PDB entry 1P7D | X-ray diffraction, 2.95 A resolution | chains D and A of the 3 polymer chains in the assembly

# Chain D
Molecule: 26-nt DNA strand
Sequence (26 nucleotides; row label = number of the first residue in the row):
    14 TTTGCGAAGCAAAAAAGTTGGCATTG

# Chain A
Molecule: Integrase
From: Enterobacteria phage lambda
UniProt: P03700 (VINT_LAMBD); residue numbers follow UniProt; this construct covers 74-356
Amino-acid sequence (283 residues; each row starts with the number of its first residue):
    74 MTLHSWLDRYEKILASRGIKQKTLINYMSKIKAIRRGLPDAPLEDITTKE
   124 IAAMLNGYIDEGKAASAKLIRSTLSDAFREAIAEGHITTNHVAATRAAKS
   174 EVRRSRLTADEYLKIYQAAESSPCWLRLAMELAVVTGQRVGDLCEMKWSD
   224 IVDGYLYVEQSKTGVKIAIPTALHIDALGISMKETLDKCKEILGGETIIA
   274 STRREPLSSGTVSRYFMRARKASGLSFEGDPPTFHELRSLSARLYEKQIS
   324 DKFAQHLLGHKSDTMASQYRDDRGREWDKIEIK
Not modelled in the structure: 117-119
Construct notes: modified residue (342)
Modified positions: Tyr342 (o-phosphotyrosine; PTR)
Curated features (UniProtKB/Swiss-Prot):
  - active site: Arg212, Lys235, His308, Arg311, His333, Tyr342 (O-(3'-phospho-DNA)-tyrosine intermediate)

# Interface between chain D and chain A
Pairs across the interface (44; chain D residue first):
  DT14(D) - His333(A)  salt bridge to the phosphate
  DT14(D) - Ser340(A)  hydrogen bond to the phosphate
  DT14(D) - Gln341(A)  hydrogen bond to the phosphate
  DT14(D) - Tyr342(A)  phosphate contact
  DT15(D) - His333(A)  phosphate contact
  DT15(D) - Lys334(A)  hydrogen bond to the phosphate
  DT15(D) - Ser335(A)  phosphate contact
  DA25(D) - Arg144(A)  salt bridge to the phosphate
  DA25(D) - Ser145(A)  phosphate contact
  DA26(D) - Tyr100(A)  sugar contact
  DA26(D) - Ser145(A)  phosphate contact
  DA27(D) - Thr96(A)  sugar contact
  DA27(D) - Tyr100(A)  hydrogen bond to the phosphate
  DA28(D) - Ile92(A)  phosphate contact
  DA28(D) - Lys93(A)  hydrogen bond to the phosphate
  DA28(D) - Thr96(A)  hydrogen bond to the phosphate
  DA28(D) - Asn99(A)  hydrogen bond to the base
  DA28(D) - Lys235(A)  phosphate contact
  DA29(D) - Lys93(A)  salt bridge to the phosphate
  DA29(D) - Lys95(A)  base contact
  DA29(D) - Asn99(A)  hydrogen bond to the base
  DA29(D) - Ser234(A)  phosphate contact
  DA29(D) - Lys235(A)  hydrogen bond to the phosphate
  DG30(D) - Lys95(A)  hydrogen bond to the base
  DG30(D) - Arg212(A)  phosphate contact
  DG30(D) - Val213(A)  phosphate contact
  DG30(D) - Gly214(A)  hydrogen bond to the phosphate
  DG30(D) - His308(A)  phosphate contact
  DT31(D) - Arg177(A)  sugar contact
  DT31(D) - Ser286(A)  hydrogen bond to the phosphate
  DT31(D) - Thr306(A)  hydrogen bond to the phosphate
  DT31(D) - Phe307(A)  hydrogen bond to the phosphate
  DT31(D) - His308(A)  hydrogen bond to the phosphate
  DT32(D) - Gly283(A)  base contact
  DT32(D) - Ser286(A)  base contact
  DT32(D) - Arg287(A)  base contact
  DT32(D) - Met290(A)  phosphate contact
  DT32(D) - Arg293(A)  salt bridge to the phosphate
  DT32(D) - Thr306(A)  phosphate contact
  DG33(D) - Arg287(A)  hydrogen bond to the base
  DG33(D) - Met290(A)  phosphate contact
  DG33(D) - Lys294(A)  salt bridge to the phosphate
  DG34(D) - Arg287(A)  base contact
  DG39(D) - Arg276(A)  hydrogen bond to the phosphate
Other interface residues (no listed pair), chain D (14 interface residues in all): DT16
Other interface residues (no listed pair), chain A (34 interface residues in all): Arg90, Asp149, Ser282, Gly332

# Overview
14 residues of chain D face 34 of chain A across their interface, with 17 hydrogen bonds and 5 salt bridges.
Among the polar pairs are DA28(D)-Asn99(A), DA29(D)-Asn99(A) and DG30(D)-Lys95(A). UniProt lists 6 active-site
residues on chain A.
Chain D is a 26-nt DNA strand and chain A is Integrase (Enterobacteria phage lambda); the structure, Crystal
structure of the Lambda Integrase (residues 75-356) bound to DNA, was determined by X-ray diffraction.
